Entry 5WZP (X-ray diffraction, 2.64 A resolution); this record covers chain A.

[Chain A]
Protein: Alpha-N-acetylgalactosaminidase
From: Bifidobacterium bifidum
Notes: EC 3.2.1.49
UniProtKB: G5ELM1 (G5ELM1_BIFBI); residues 1-634 here = UniProt positions 1-634
Amino-acid sequence (640 residues; numbered 1 to 640; the number before each row is that of its first residue):
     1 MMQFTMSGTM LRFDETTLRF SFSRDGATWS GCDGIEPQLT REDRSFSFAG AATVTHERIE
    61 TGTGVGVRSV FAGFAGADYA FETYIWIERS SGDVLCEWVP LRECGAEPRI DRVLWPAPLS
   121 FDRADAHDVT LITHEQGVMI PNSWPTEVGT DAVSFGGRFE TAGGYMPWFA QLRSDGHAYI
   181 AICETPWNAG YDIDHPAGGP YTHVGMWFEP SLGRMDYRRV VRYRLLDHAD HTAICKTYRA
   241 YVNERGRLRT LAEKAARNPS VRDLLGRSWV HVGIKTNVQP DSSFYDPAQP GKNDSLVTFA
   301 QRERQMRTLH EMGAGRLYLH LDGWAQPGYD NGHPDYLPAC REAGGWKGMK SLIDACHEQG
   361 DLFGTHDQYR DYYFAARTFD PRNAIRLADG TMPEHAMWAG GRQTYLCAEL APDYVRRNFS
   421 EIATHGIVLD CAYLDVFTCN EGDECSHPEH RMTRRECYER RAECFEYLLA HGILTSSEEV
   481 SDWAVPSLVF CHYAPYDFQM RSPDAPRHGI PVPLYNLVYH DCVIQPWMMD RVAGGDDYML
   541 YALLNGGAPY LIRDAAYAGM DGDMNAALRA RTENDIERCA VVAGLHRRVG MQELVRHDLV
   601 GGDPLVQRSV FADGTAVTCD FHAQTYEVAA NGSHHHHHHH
Unresolved in the structure: 43-44, 75-76, 103-109, 558-571, 629-640
Sequence notes: expression tag (635-640)
Metal / ion sites: Ca2+ near Asp322 (its only coordinating residue here); Zn2+: Cys445, His450
What the authors report for this chain:
  - Ca2+ coordination: His271, His320, Asp322, His366
  - Zn2+ coordination: Cys407, Cys445, His450
  - mutagenesis - W398A, D435A (>1000-fold), D435N (>1000-fold): abolished catalytic activity
  - mutagenesis - H271A, H271A/H320A/D322A/H366A (1000-fold), H320A, D330A, D330N, E478A (100-fold), E478Q (100-fold): decreased catalytic activity
  - mutagenesis - H271A, H320A: decreased stability

[Summary]
The Zn2+ site is built by Cys445 and His450. From the paper: H271A, H271A/H320A/D322A/H366A and H320A, among
others, reduce catalytic activity; Ca2+ coordination by His271, His320 and Asp322 among others; 10
substitutions were tested in all.
Chain A is Alpha-N-acetylgalactosaminidase (Bifidobacterium bifidum); the structure,
Alpha-N-acetylgalactosaminidase NagBb from Bifidobacterium bifidum - ligand free, was determined by X-ray
diffraction (same publication as 5WZN, 5WZQ and 5WZR).
